3DEH - chains A and B; structure by X-ray diffraction, 2.50 A resolution.

== Chain A (and B) ==
Protein: Caspase-3
Organism: Homo sapiens
Notes: EC 3.4.22.56; chain B of this document is another copy of the same molecule, construct and numbering; everything in this record applies to it too
UniProt: P42574 (CASP3_HUMAN); numbering as in UniProt (aligned over 29-277)
Amino-acid sequence (249 residues; numbered 29 to 277; the number before each row is that of its first residue):
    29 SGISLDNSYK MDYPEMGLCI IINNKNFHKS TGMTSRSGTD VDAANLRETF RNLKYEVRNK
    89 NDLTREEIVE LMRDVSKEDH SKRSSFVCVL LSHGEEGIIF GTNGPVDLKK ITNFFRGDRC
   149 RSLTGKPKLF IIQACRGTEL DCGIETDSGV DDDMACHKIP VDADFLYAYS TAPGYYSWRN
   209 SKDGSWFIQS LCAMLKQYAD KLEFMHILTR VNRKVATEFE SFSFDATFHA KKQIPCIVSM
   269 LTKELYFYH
Disordered / not traced: 29-33, 175-185 (chain B: 29-33, 176-184)
Modified positions: Cys163 (cysteinesulfonic acid; OCS)
Curated features (UniProtKB/Swiss-Prot):
  - active site: His121, Cys163
  - modified residue: Cys163 (S-nitrosocysteine), Arg207 (Microbial infection: ADP-riboxanated arginine)
  - natural variant: Asp190 (E190D: this construct carries the variant)
  - mutagenesis: Asp175 (D175A: In P3-D3A mutant; abolished cleavage and activation, leading to prevent thiol protease activity; when associated with A-9 and A-28), Arg207 (R207A: Abolished ADP-riboxanation by C.violaceum CopC)
Reported in the primary citation:
  - catalytic residues: His121, Gly122, Cys163 (citing earlier work)
  - post-translational modification sites: Cys163
  - binding site for isoquinoline-1,3,4(2H)-trione: Thr166, Leu168, Tyr204, Thr255, Phe256
  - mutagenesis - W206A, W206K: abolished catalytic activity
  - mutagenesis - L168A, L168K, Y204A, Y204K, T255A, F256A, F256K: decreased catalytic activity

== Chain A / chain B interface ==
Residue-residue contacts (94; chain A residue first):
  Asp34(A) with Arg241(B), hydrogen bond (backbone-side chain)
  Asn35(A) with Arg238(B); Arg241(B), hydrogen bond (backbone-side chain)
  Gly145(A) with Ile172(B)
  Asp146(A) with Ile172(B)
  Arg149(A) with Ile172(B)
  Thr152(A) with Ile172(B)
  Asp169(A) with Pro188(B); Val189(B), hydrogen bond (side chain-backbone); Asp190(B), hydrogen bond (side chain-backbone)
  Cys170(A) with Lys186(B), hydrogen bond (backbone-side chain)
  Gly171(A) with Ile187(B); Val189(B)
  Ile172(A) with Gly145(B); Asp146(B); Arg149(B); Thr152(B); Lys186(B); Ile187(B), hydrogen bond (backbone-backbone)
  Glu173(A) with Arg149(B), salt bridge
  Thr174(A) with His185(B), hydrogen bond (backbone-backbone)
  Lys186(A) with Cys170(B), hydrogen bond (side chain-backbone); Ile172(B); Thr174(B); Asp175(B); Ala244(B); Glu248(B), salt bridge; Ala258(B), hydrogen bond (side chain-backbone); Lys260(B), hydrogen bond (backbone-side chain)
  Ile187(A) with Gly171(B); Ile172(B), hydrogen bond (backbone-backbone)
  Pro188(A) with Asp169(B); Ala244(B); Lys260(B); Gln261(B)
  Val189(A) with Asp169(B), hydrogen bond (backbone-side chain); Gly171(B); Ile172(B)
  Asp190(A) with Asp169(B), hydrogen bond (backbone-side chain); Tyr203(B), hydrogen bond; Ile262(B)
  Ala191(A) with Ile262(B), hydrophobic
  Ala200(A) with Met268(B), hydrophobic
  Tyr203(A) with Asp190(B), hydrogen bond
  Glu231(A) with His234(B), salt bridge
  Met233(A) with Met233(B), hydrophobic
  His234(A) with Glu231(B), salt bridge; His234(B), hydrogen bond; Glu272(B), salt bridge
  Thr237(A) with Thr270(B); Lys271(B)
  Arg238(A) with Asn35(B), hydrogen bond
  Asn240(A) with Ser267(B); Met268(B); Leu269(B), hydrogen bond (side chain-backbone)
  Arg241(A) with Asp34(B), hydrogen bond (side chain-backbone); Thr270(B); Lys271(B)
  Ala244(A) with Lys186(B); Pro188(B)
  Thr245(A) with His185(B)
  Glu248(A) with Lys186(B)
  Ala258(A) with Lys186(B), hydrogen bond (backbone-side chain)
  Lys260(A) with Lys186(B), hydrogen bond (side chain-backbone); Ile187(B); Pro188(B)
  Gln261(A) with Pro188(B)
  Ile262(A) with Pro188(B), hydrophobic; Asp190(B); Ala191(B), hydrophobic; Met268(B), hydrophobic
  Pro263(A) with Met268(B)
  Cys264(A) with Val266(B), hydrophobic; Ser267(B); Met268(B), hydrophobic
  Ile265(A) with Ile265(B); Val266(B); Ser267(B), hydrogen bond (backbone-backbone)
  Val266(A) with Cys264(B), hydrophobic; Ile265(B)
  Ser267(A) with Asn240(B), hydrogen bond (backbone-side chain); Cys264(B); Ile265(B), hydrogen bond (backbone-backbone)
  Met268(A) with Asn240(B); Ile262(B); Pro263(B); Cys264(B), hydrophobic
  Leu269(A) with Asn240(B), hydrogen bond (backbone-side chain)
  Thr270(A) with Thr237(B); Arg241(B), hydrogen bond (backbone-side chain); Ile262(B)
  Lys271(A) with Thr237(B); Arg241(B)
  Glu272(A) with His234(B), salt bridge
Other interface residues (no listed pair), chain A (47 interface residues in all): Lys137, Arg144, Pro201
Other interface residues (no listed pair), chain B (48 interface residues in all): Arg144, Glu173, Ala200, Pro201, Tyr274

== In short ==
The interface between chain A and chain B involves 47 residues on one side and 48 on the other, with 26
hydrogen bonds and 6 salt bridges. Polar pairs include Glu173(A)-Arg149(B), Lys186(A)-Glu248(B) and
Glu231(A)-His234(B). The paper reports catalytic residues His121(A), Gly122(A) and Cys163(A); L168A, L168K and
Y204A of chain A, among others, reduce catalytic activity; 9 substitutions were tested in all.
Both chains are Caspase-3 (Homo sapiens). Entry 3DEH (Crystal Structures of Caspase-3 with Bound
Isoquinoline-1,3,4-trione Derivative Inhibitors) was determined by X-ray diffraction, deposited together with
3DEI, 3DEJ and 3DEK.
